PDB entry 7Q56 | electron microscopy, 7.10 A resolution (low resolution: residue-level contacts below are approximate; hydrogen-bond / salt-bridge calls are withheld) | chains A and D of the 16 polymer chains in the assembly

# Chain A
Name: Glyceraldehyde-3-phosphate dehydrogenase B, chloroplastic
From: Spinacia oleracea
UniProtKB: P12860 (G3PB_SPIOL); the construct lacks a stretch of the UniProt sequence and is renumbered around it, so the offset changes along the chain: 0-18 = UniProt 84-102; 19-34 = UniProt 105-120; 36-60 = UniProt 121-145; 61-122 = UniProt 147-208; 4 more segments
Chain sequence (368 residues; numbered 0 to 362 plus 7 insertion-coded residues; 2 numbers in that range are skipped by the numbering (no residue carries them; nothing is unmodelled there); the number before each row is that of its first residue; a row labelled like 18A-18B holds insertion residues (18A, then the next letters in order); numbering starts at 0):
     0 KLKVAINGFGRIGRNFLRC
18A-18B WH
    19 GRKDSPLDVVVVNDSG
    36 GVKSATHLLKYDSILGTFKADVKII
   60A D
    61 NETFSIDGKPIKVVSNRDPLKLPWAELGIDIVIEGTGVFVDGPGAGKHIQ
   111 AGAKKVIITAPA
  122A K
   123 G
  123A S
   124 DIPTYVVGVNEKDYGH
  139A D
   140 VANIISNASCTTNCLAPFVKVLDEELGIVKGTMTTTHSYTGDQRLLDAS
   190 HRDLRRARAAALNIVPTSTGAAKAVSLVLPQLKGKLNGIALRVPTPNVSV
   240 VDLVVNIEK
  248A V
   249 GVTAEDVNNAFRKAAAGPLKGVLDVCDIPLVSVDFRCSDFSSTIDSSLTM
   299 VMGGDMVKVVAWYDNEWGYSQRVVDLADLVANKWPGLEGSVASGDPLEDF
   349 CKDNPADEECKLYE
Disulfides: Cys349-Cys358
UniProt features mapped onto this chain:
  - active site: Cys149 (Nucleophile)
  - binding site (NADP(+)): Arg10, Ile11, Asp32, Arg77, Asn313
  - binding site (D-glyceraldehyde 3-phosphate): Ser148 to Thr150, Thr179, Arg195, Thr208, Gly209, Arg231
  - site: His176 (Activates thiol group during catalysis)
From the paper describing this entry:
  - catalytic residues: Cys149 (citing earlier work)

# Chain D
Name: Glyceraldehyde-3-phosphate dehydrogenase A, chloroplastic
From: Spinacia oleracea
UniProtKB: P19866 (G3PA_SPIOL); residues 0-335 here correspond to UniProt positions 66-401 (UniProt number = residue number + 66)
Chain sequence (337 residues; each row starts with the number of its first residue; numbering starts at 0):
     0 KLKVAINGFGRIGRNFLRCWHGRKDSPLDVVVINDTGGVKQASHLLKYDS
    50 ILGTFDADVKTAGDSAISVDGKVIKVVSDRNPVNLPWGDMGIDLVIEGTG
   100 VFVDRDGAGKHLQAGAKKVLITAPGKGDIPTYVVGVNEEGYTHADTIISN
   150 ASCTTNCLAPFVKVLDQKFGIIKGTMTTTHSYTGDQRLLDASHRDLRRAR
   200 AACLNIVPTSTGAAKAVALVLPNLKGKLNGIALRVPTPNVSVVDLVVQVS
   250 KKTFAEEVNAAFRESADNELKGILSVCDEPLVSIDFRCTDVSSTIDSSLT
   300 MVMGDDMVKVIAWYDNEWGYSQRVVDLADIVANKWQA
Sequence notes: insertion (336)
UniProt features mapped onto this chain:
  - active site: Cys152 (Nucleophile)
  - binding site (NADP(+)): Arg10, Ile11, Asp34, Arg79, Asn315
  - binding site (D-glyceraldehyde 3-phosphate): Ser151 to Thr153, Thr182, Arg197, Thr210, Gly211, Arg233
  - site: His179 (Activates thiol group during catalysis)

# How chain A and chain D interact
Pairs across the interface (39; chain A residue first):
  Arg10(A) - Asp189(D)
  Arg13(A) - Asp189(D)
  Ser33(A) - Ser191(D)
  Gly34(A) - Ser191(D)
  His42(A) - Arg199(D)
  Leu43(A) - Asp189(D)
  Leu43(A) - Arg199(D)
  Tyr46(A) - Arg199(D)
  Asp47(A) - Arg199(D)
  Ser48(A) - Asp189(D)
  Ser48(A) - Arg199(D)
  Tyr178(A) - Cys202(D)
  Tyr178(A) - Leu203(D)
  Thr179(A) - Leu187(D)
  Thr179(A) - Leu188(D)
  Gly180(A) - Leu187(D)
  Gly180(A) - Leu188(D)
  Gln182(A) - Leu187(D)
  Leu184(A) - Tyr181(D)
  Leu184(A) - Thr182(D)
  Leu184(A) - Gly183(D)
  Leu184(A) - Leu187(D)
  Leu185(A) - Arg10(D)
  Leu185(A) - Tyr181(D)
  Leu185(A) - Thr182(D)
  Leu185(A) - Gly183(D)
  Asp186(A) - Arg10(D)
  Asp186(A) - Tyr47(D)
  Asp186(A) - Asp48(D)
  Asp186(A) - Ser49(D)
  Ser188(A) - Asp34(D)
  His190(A) - Gln40(D)
  Arg191(A) - Gln40(D)
  Ala196(A) - Leu44(D)
  Arg197(A) - Tyr47(D)
  Arg197(A) - Asp48(D)
  Arg197(A) - Ser49(D)
  Ala198(A) - Ser49(D)
  Leu201(A) - Tyr181(D)
Other interface residues (no listed pair), chain A (26 interface residues in all): Arg183, Ala187, Ala199
Other interface residues (no listed pair), chain D (22 interface residues in all): Gln185, Ala190, Leu195, Ala200, Pro237

# Summary
The interface between chain A and chain D involves 26 residues on one side and 22 on the other. From UniProt:
active-site residue Cys149(A), 5 NADP+-binding residues and 8 D-glyceraldehyde 3-phosphate-binding residues on
chain A; active-site residue Cys152(D) on chain D. From the paper: the catalytic residue Cys149(A).
Chain A is Glyceraldehyde-3-phosphate dehydrogenase B, chloroplastic and chain D is Glyceraldehyde-3-phosphate
dehydrogenase A, chloroplastic, both from Spinacia oleracea; the structure, Single Particle Cryo-EM structure
of photosynthetic A8B8 glyceraldehyde-3-phosphate dehydrogenase (minor conformer) from Spinacia oleracea, was
determined by electron microscopy (same publication as 7Q53, 7Q54, 7Q55 and 7Q57).
